6CMS - chain A; structure by X-ray diffraction, 2.68 A resolution.

Chain A:
Name: Tyrosine-protein phosphatase non-receptor type 11
Organism: Homo sapiens
Notes: EC 3.1.3.48
UniProtKB: Q06124 (PTN11_HUMAN), isoform Q06124-2; residues 1-529 here = UniProt positions 1-529
Amino-acid sequence (532 residues; row label = number of the first residue in the row; numbers below 1 keep their minus sign (Gly-2 is residue -2)):
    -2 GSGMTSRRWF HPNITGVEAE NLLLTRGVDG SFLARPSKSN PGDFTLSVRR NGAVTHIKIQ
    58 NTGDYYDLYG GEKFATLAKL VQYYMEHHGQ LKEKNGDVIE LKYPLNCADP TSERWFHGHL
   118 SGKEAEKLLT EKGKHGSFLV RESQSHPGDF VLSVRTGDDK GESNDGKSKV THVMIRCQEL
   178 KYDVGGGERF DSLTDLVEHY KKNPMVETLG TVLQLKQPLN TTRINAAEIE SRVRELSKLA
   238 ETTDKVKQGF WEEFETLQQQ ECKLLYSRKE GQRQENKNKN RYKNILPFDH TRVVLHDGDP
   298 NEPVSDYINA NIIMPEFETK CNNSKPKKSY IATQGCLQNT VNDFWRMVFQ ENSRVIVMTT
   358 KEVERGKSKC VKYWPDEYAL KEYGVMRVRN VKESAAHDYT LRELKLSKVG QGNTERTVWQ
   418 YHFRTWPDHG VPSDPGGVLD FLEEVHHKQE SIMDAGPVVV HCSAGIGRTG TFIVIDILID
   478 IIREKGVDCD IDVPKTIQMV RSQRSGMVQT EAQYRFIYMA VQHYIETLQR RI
Unresolved in the structure: -2 to 1, 35-37, 236-243, 294-301, 314-323, 528-529
Differences from the reference sequence: expression tag (-2 to 0); engineered mutation Lys76 (Glu in Q06124)
Curated features (UniProtKB/Swiss-Prot):
  - active site: Cys459 (Phosphocysteine intermediate)
  - binding site (substrate): Asp425, Cys459 to Arg465, Gln506
  - modified residue: Thr2 (N-acetylthreonine), Tyr62 (Phosphotyrosine), Tyr66 (Phosphotyrosine)
  - natural variant: Thr2 (T2I: In NS1), Thr42 (T42A: In NS1), Asn58 (N58K: In NS1), Thr59 (T59A: In NS1), Gly60 (G60A: In NS1; G60V: In myelodysplastic syndrome), Asp61 (D61G: In NS1; D61N: In NS1; D61V: In JMML; D61Y: In JMML), Tyr62 (Y62D: In NS1), Tyr63 (Y63C: In NS1), Glu69 (E69K: In JMML; E69Q: In NS1), Phe71 (F71K: In acute myeloid leukemia; F71L: In NS1), Ala72 (A72G: In NS1; A72S: In NS1; A72T: In JMML; A72V: In JMML), Thr73 (T73I: In NS1), 25 further natural variant entries in UniProt
  - mutagenesis: Cys459 (C459S: Abolishes phosphatase activity. Enhances interaction with NEDD9)
Residues lining bound ligands: shp099 (5OD; 6-(4-azanyl-4-methyl-piperidin-1-yl)-3-[2,3-bis(chloranyl)phenyl]pyrazin-2-amine): Thr108, Glu110, Arg111, Phe113, His114, Thr218, Thr219, Glu249, Glu250, Thr253, Leu254, Gln257, Asp489, Pro491, Lys492, Gln495
From the paper describing this entry:
  - mutagenesis - E76K (>10-fold): decreased binding to shp099
  - binding site for shp099: Thr108, Arg111, Phe113
  - mutagenesis - E76K (250 s-1): increased catalytic activity on 500 muM substrate
  - catalytic residues: Asp425, Cys459 (citing earlier work)

Summary:
Chain A binds shp099. Curated annotation (UniProt) lists active-site residue Cys459, 9 substrate-binding
residues and one mutagenesis site. From the paper: catalytic residues Asp425 and Cys459; E76K reduces binding
to shp099.
Chain A is Tyrosine-protein phosphatase non-receptor type 11 (Homo sapiens); the structure, Closed structure
of active SHP2 mutant E76K bound to SHP099 inhibitor, was determined by X-ray diffraction, deposited together
with 6CMP, 6CMQ and 6CMR.
